PDB entry 3TT8 | X-ray diffraction, 1.12 A resolution | chains A and B

# Chain A
Name: Insulin A-chain
UniProtKB: P01308 (INS_HUMAN); residues 1-21 here correspond to UniProt positions 90-110 (UniProt number = residue number + 89)
Sequence (21 residues; numbered 1 to 21; the number before each row is that of its first residue):
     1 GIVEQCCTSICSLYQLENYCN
Cystine bridges: Cys6-Cys11

# Chain B
Name: Insulin B-chain
UniProtKB: P01308 (INS_HUMAN); residues 1-30 here correspond to UniProt positions 25-54 (UniProt number = residue number + 24)
Sequence (30 residues; each row starts with the number of its first residue):
     1 FVNQHLCGSHLVEALYLVCGERGFFYTPKT
Ion coordination: Cu ion near His10 (its only coordinating residue here)

# How chain A and chain B interact
Disulfides between the chains: Cys7(A)-Cys7(B), Cys20(A)-Cys19(B)
Contacting residue pairs (39):
  Val3(A) - Leu11(B)  hydrophobic
  Val3(A) - Tyr26(B)  hydrophobic
  Val3(A) - Thr27(B)
  Val3(A) - Pro28(B)
  Glu4(A) - Pro28(B)
  Glu4(A) - Lys29(B)  hydrogen bond (side chain-backbone)
  Cys6(A) - His5(B)
  Cys6(A) - Leu6(B)  hydrogen bond (backbone-backbone)
  Cys6(A) - Leu11(B)  hydrophobic
  Cys7(A) - His5(B)  hydrogen bond (backbone-side chain)
  Cys7(A) - Leu6(B)  hydrogen bond (backbone-backbone)
  Cys7(A) - Cys7(B)  disulfide
  Ser9(A) - His5(B)
  Ile10(A) - Asn3(B)
  Ile10(A) - Gln4(B)
  Cys11(A) - Asn3(B)
  Cys11(A) - Gln4(B)  hydrogen bond (backbone-backbone)
  Ser12(A) - Asn3(B)
  Leu13(A) - Phe1(B)  hydrophobic
  Leu13(A) - Gln4(B)
  Leu13(A) - Val18(B)  hydrophobic
  Tyr14(A) - Phe1(B)
  Leu16(A) - Leu6(B)  hydrophobic
  Leu16(A) - Leu11(B)  hydrophobic
  Leu16(A) - Ala14(B)  hydrophobic
  Leu16(A) - Leu15(B)
  Glu17(A) - Val18(B)
  Glu17(A) - Arg22(B)  salt bridge
  Tyr19(A) - Leu15(B)  hydrophobic
  Tyr19(A) - Phe24(B)
  Tyr19(A) - Phe25(B)  hydrogen bond (backbone-backbone)
  Tyr19(A) - Thr27(B)
  Cys20(A) - Cys19(B)  disulfide
  Cys20(A) - Arg22(B)
  Cys20(A) - Gly23(B)
  Asn21(A) - Arg22(B)
  Asn21(A) - Gly23(B)  hydrogen bond (backbone-backbone)
  Asn21(A) - Phe24(B)
  Asn21(A) - Phe25(B)
Interface residues without a listed pair, chain A (16 interface residues in all): Ile2

# Overview
The interface between chain A and chain B involves 16 residues on one side and 19 on the other, with 2
disulfide bonds, 7 hydrogen bonds and 1 salt bridge. Polar pairs include Glu17(A)-Arg22(B), Glu4(A)-Lys29(B)
and Cys7(A)-His5(B).
Chain A is Insulin A-chain and chain B is Insulin B-chain; the structure, Crystal Structure Analysis of Cu
Human Insulin Derivative, was determined by X-ray diffraction.
